Entry 8CS9 (electron microscopy, 2.74 A resolution); this record covers chains L and P of the 18 polymer chains in the assembly.

[Chain L]
Protein: Ammonium transporter Rh type A
From: Homo sapiens
UniProtKB: Q02094 (RHAG_HUMAN); residue numbers follow UniProt; this construct covers 1-409
Amino-acid sequence (409 residues; row label = number of the first residue in the row):
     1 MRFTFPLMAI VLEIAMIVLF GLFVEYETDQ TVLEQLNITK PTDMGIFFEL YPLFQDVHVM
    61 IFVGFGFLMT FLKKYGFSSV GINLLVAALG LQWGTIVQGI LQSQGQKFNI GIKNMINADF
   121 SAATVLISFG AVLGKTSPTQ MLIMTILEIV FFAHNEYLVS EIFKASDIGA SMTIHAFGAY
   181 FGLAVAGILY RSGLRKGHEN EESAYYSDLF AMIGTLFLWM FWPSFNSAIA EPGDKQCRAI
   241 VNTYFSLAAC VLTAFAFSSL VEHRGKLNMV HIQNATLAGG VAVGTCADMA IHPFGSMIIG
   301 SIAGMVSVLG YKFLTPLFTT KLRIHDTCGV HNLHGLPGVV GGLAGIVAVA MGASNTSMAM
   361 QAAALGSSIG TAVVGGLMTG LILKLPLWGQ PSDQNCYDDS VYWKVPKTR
Disordered / not traced: 27-47

[Chain P]
Protein: Glycophorin-B
From: Homo sapiens
UniProtKB: P06028 (GLPB_HUMAN); residues 1-91 here = UniProt positions 1-91
Amino-acid sequence (91 residues; row label = number of the first residue in the row):
     1 MYGKIIFVLL LSEIVSISAL STTEVAMHTS TSSSVTKSYI SSQTNGETGQ LVHRFTVPAP
    61 VVIILIILCV MAGIIGTILL ISYSIRRLIK A
Disordered / not traced: 1-58
Swiss-Prot annotation at these positions:
  - site (Not glycosylated): S33, S34
  - glycosylation: T36 (O-linked (GalNAc...) threonine), S38 (O-linked (GalNAc...) serine)
  - natural variant: T22 (T22S: In M(v) antigen), T48 (T48M: In S antigen and Mit antigen), R54 (R54H: In Mit antigen), P58 (P58R: In s(D) antigen)

[Interface between chain L and chain P]
Pairs across the interface - 24 pairs, chain L then chain P:
  M1(L) with S82(P); R86(P)
  T4(L) with L79(P)
  L7(L) with I78(P), hydrophobic
  V11(L) with I75(P), hydrophobic
  M16(L) with M71(P), hydrophobic
  L19(L) with I67(P), hydrophobic
  F23(L) with I63(P), hydrophobic
  W93(L) with I67(P), hydrophobic
  V97(L) with I64(P), hydrophobic
  I100(L) with P60(P); I63(P), hydrophobic
  Q104(L) with P60(P)
  G105(L) with P60(P); I63(P)
  I146(L) with L68(P), hydrophobic
  L147(L) with L68(P), hydrophobic
  V150(L) with I64(P), hydrophobic; L68(P), hydrophobic
  H154(L) with V61(P); I64(P)
  P386(L) with Y83(P)
  L387(L) with Y83(P), hydrophobic
  W388(L) with L79(P), hydrophobic
Also at the interface, not in a pair above, chain L (23 interface residues in all): M8, L12, A15, L101
Also at the interface, not in a pair above, chain P (14 interface residues in all): I74

[In short]
Chain L and chain P form an interface of 23 and 14 residues respectively.
Chain L is Ammonium transporter Rh type A and chain P is Glycophorin-B, both from Homo sapiens; the structure,
Composite reconstruction of Class 1 of the erythrocyte ankyrin-1 complex, was determined by electron
microscopy, deposited together with 7UZ3, 7UZQ, 7UZU, 7V07, 7V0K, 7V0M and 10 further entries.
